PDB entry 4MHP | X-ray diffraction, 1.10 A resolution | chain A

Chain A:
Molecule: Glutaminyl cyclase, putative
Organism: Ixodes scapularis
Notes: EC 2.3.2.5; fragment: catalytic domain
Reference sequence: B7QK46 (B7QK46_IXOSC); residue numbers follow UniProt; this construct covers 28-353
Amino-acid sequence (326 residues; row label = number of the first residue in the row):
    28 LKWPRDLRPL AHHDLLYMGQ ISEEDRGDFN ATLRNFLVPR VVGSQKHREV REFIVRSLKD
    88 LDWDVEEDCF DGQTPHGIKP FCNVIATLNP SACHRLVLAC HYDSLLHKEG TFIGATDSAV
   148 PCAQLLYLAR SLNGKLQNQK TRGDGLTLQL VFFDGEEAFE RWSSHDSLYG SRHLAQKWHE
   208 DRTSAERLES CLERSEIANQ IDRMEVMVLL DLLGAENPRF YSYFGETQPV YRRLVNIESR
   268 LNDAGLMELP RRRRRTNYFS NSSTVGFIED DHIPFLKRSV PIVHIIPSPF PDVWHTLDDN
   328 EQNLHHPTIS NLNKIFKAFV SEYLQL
Disulfide bonds: C96-C109, C120-C218
Reported in the primary citation:
  - contacts within the chain: E184-H322 (hydrogen bond)
  - conformationally variable residues: E184
  - mutagenesis - D144A: decreased catalytic activity
  - mutagenesis - D238A: abolished catalytic activity
  - catalytic residues: D238

In short:
From the paper: the catalytic residue D238; D144A reduces catalytic activity.
Chain A is Glutaminyl cyclase, putative (Ixodes scapularis); the structure, Crystal structure of apo-form of
glutaminyl cyclase from Ixodes scapularis, was determined by X-ray diffraction, deposited together with 4MHN,
4MHY and 4MHZ.
